Entry 3I5J (X-ray diffraction, 1.90 A resolution); this record covers chains A and C of the 4 polymer chains in the assembly.

[Chain A]
Molecule: Toluene-4-monooxygenase system protein A
Organism: Pseudomonas mendocina
Notes: EC 1.14.13.-
UniProt: Q6Q8Q7 (Q6Q8Q7_PSEME); residue numbers follow UniProt; this construct covers 1-500
Sequence (500 residues; row label = number of the first residue in the row):
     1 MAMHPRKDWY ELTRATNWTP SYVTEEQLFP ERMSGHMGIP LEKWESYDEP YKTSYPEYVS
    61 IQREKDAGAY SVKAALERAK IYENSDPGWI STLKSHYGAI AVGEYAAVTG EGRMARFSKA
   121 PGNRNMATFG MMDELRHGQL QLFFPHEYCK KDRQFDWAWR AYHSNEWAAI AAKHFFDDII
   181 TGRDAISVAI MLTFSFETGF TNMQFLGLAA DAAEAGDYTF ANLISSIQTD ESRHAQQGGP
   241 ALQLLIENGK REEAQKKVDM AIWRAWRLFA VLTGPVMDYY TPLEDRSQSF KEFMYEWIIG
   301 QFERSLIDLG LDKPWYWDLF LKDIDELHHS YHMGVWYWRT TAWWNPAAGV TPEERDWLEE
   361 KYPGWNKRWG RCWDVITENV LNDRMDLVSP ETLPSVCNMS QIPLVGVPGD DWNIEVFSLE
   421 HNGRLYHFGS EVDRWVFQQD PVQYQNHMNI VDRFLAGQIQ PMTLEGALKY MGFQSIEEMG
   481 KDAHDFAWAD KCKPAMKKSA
Unresolved in the structure: 1, 493-500
Bound ions: Fe ion site 1: Glu104, Glu134, His137; Fe ion site 2: Glu134, Glu197, Glu231, His234

[Chain C]
Molecule: Toluene-4-monooxygenase system protein B
Organism: Pseudomonas mendocina
Notes: EC 1.14.13.-
UniProt: Q00457 (TMOB_PSEME); numbering as in UniProt (aligned over 1-84)
Sequence (84 residues; each row starts with the number of its first residue):
     1 MSAFPVHAAF EKDFLVQLVV VDLNDSMDQV AEKVAYHCVN RRVAPREGVM RVRKHRSTEL
    61 FPRDMTIAES GLNPTEVIDV VFEE
Unresolved in the structure: 1, 84

[How chain A and chain C interact]
Pairs across the interface - 63 pairs, chain A then chain C:
  Ser330(A) - Phe14(C)
  Met333(A) - Phe14(C)  hydrophobic
  Gly334(A) - Phe14(C)
  Tyr337(A) - Arg41(C)  hydrogen bond
  Tyr337(A) - Arg42(C)
  Trp338(A) - Leu15(C)  hydrophobic
  Trp338(A) - Gln17(C)
  Cys372(A) - Arg42(C)  hydrogen bond (side chain-backbone)
  Val375(A) - Asn40(C)
  Val375(A) - Arg41(C)
  Val375(A) - Arg42(C)
  Val375(A) - Val43(C)
  Val375(A) - Ala44(C)
  Ile376(A) - Arg41(C)
  Asn379(A) - Asn40(C)
  Asp386(A) - Arg41(C)  hydrogen bond (backbone-side chain)
  Leu387(A) - Asn40(C)
  Leu387(A) - Arg41(C)
  Ser389(A) - Arg41(C)  hydrogen bond (backbone-side chain)
  Glu391(A) - Tyr36(C)  hydrogen bond
  Glu391(A) - His37(C)
  Glu391(A) - Arg41(C)  salt bridge
  Thr392(A) - Gln17(C)
  Thr392(A) - Leu18(C)  hydrogen bond (side chain-backbone)
  Thr392(A) - His37(C)
  Leu393(A) - Gln17(C)
  Leu393(A) - Leu18(C)  hydrogen bond (backbone-backbone)
  Pro394(A) - Leu15(C)  hydrophobic
  Pro394(A) - Val16(C)
  Ser395(A) - His7(C)
  Ser395(A) - Val16(C)  hydrogen bond (backbone-backbone)
  Ser395(A) - Gln17(C)  hydrogen bond (side chain-backbone)
  Ser395(A) - Leu18(C)  hydrogen bond (side chain-backbone)
  Leu404(A) - Leu15(C)
  Leu404(A) - Val16(C)  hydrogen bond (backbone-backbone)
  Val405(A) - Phe14(C)
  Gly406(A) - Phe14(C)  hydrogen bond (backbone-backbone)
  Pro408(A) - Lys12(C)
  Pro408(A) - Asp13(C)
  Pro408(A) - Phe14(C)  hydrophobic
  Gly409(A) - Lys12(C)  hydrogen bond (backbone-backbone)
  Trp412(A) - Phe10(C)
  Trp412(A) - Glu11(C)
  Trp412(A) - Lys12(C)
  Trp412(A) - Asp13(C)  hydrogen bond (side chain-backbone)
  Trp412(A) - Val81(C)  hydrophobic
  Asn413(A) - Arg56(C)  hydrogen bond
  Ile414(A) - Ala9(C)  hydrophobic
  Ile414(A) - Leu15(C)
  Ile414(A) - Val16(C)  hydrophobic
  Ile414(A) - His55(C)  hydrogen bond (backbone-side chain)
  Ile414(A) - Arg56(C)  hydrogen bond (backbone-side chain)
  Glu415(A) - His55(C)
  Glu415(A) - Arg56(C)  salt bridge
  Val416(A) - Val16(C)  hydrophobic
  Val416(A) - His55(C)
  Leu425(A) - Thr75(C)
  Leu425(A) - Glu76(C)
  His427(A) - His7(C)
  His427(A) - Thr75(C)  hydrogen bond (side chain-backbone)
  His427(A) - Val77(C)
  Val451(A) - His7(C)
  Leu455(A) - Pro5(C)  hydrophobic
Also at the interface, not in a pair above, chain A (38 interface residues in all): Arg371, Glu378, Pro390, Val407, Asp410, Ser418, Phe454
Also at the interface, not in a pair above, chain C (26 interface residues in all): Arg53

[Summary]
Chain A and chain C form an interface of 38 and 26 residues respectively, with 18 hydrogen bonds and 2 salt
bridges. Polar contacts include Glu391(A)-Arg41(C), Glu415(A)-Arg56(C) and Tyr337(A)-Arg41(C). The Fe ion site
1 is built by Glu104(A), Glu134(A) and His137(A).
Here chain A is Toluene-4-monooxygenase system protein A and chain C is Toluene-4-monooxygenase system protein
B, both from Pseudomonas mendocina. Entry 3I5J (Diferric Resting State Toluene 4-Monooxygenase HD complex) was
determined by X-ray diffraction, deposited together with 3I63.
